5F9H - chains A and E of the 12 polymer chains in the assembly; structure by X-ray diffraction, 3.10 A resolution.

Chain A (and E):
Protein: Probable ATP-dependent RNA helicase DDX58
Source organism: Homo sapiens
Notes: EC 3.6.4.13; chain E of this document is another copy of the same molecule, construct and numbering; everything in this record applies to it too
Reference sequence: O95786 (DDX58_HUMAN); residue numbers follow UniProt; this construct covers 232-925
Sequence (695 residues; each row starts with the number of its first residue):
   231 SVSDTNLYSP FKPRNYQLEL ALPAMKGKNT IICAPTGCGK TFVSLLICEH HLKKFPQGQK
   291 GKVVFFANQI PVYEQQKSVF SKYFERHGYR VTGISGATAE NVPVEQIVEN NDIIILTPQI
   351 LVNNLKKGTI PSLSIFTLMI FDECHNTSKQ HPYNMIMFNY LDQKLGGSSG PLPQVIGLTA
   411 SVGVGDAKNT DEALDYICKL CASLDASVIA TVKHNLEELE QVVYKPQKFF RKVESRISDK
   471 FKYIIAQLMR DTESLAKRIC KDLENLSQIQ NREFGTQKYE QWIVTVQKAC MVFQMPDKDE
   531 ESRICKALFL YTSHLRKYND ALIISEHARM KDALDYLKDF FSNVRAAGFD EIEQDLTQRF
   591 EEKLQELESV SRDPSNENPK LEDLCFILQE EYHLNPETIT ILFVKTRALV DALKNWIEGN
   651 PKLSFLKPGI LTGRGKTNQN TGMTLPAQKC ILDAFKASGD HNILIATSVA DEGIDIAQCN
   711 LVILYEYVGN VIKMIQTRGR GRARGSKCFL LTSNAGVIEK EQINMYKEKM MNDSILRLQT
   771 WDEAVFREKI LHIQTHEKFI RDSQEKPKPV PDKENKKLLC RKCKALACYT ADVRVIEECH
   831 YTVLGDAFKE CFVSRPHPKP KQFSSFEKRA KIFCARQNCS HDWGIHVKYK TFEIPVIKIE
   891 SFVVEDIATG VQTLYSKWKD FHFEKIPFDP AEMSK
Unresolved in the structure: 231-240, 494-501, 578, 665-689, 795-796, 923-925 (chain E: 231-241, 468, 491-501, 575-578, 664-688, 796, 900, 923-925)
Differences from the reference sequence: expression tag (231)
Metal / ion sites: Mg2+ site 1: Pro-286, Gln-289; Mg2+ site 2 near Gln-349 (its only coordinating residue here); Zn2+: Cys-810, Cys-813, Cys-864, Cys-869
Ligand contacts: GTP (guanosine-5'-triphosphate): Arg-664, His-830, His-847, Phe-853, Lys-858, Lys-861, Asp-872, Gly-874, Ile-875, Val-886, Ile-887, Lys-888
UniProt features mapped onto this chain:
  - motif: Asp-372 to His-375 (DECH box)
  - binding site (ATP): Ala-264 to Thr-271
  - binding site (Zn(2+)): Cys-810, Cys-813, Cys-864, Cys-869
  - modified residue: Asn-495 (Microbial infection: Deamidated asparagine), Asn-549 (Microbial infection: Deamidated asparagine), Thr-770 (Phosphothreonine), Ser-854 (Phosphoserine), Ser-855 (Phosphoserine), Lys-858 (N6-acetyllysine), Lys-909 (N6-acetyllysine)
  - cross-link: Lys-812 (Glycyl lysine isopeptide (Lys-Gly) (interchain with G-Cter in ubiquitin))
  - natural variant: Cys-268 (C268F: In SGMRT2), Glu-373 (E373A: In SGMRT2)
  - mutagenesis: Lys-270 (K270A: No IRF3 signaling activity. Loss of dsRNA-induced ATPase activity. No effect on ds-RNA binding. Changed RIG-I signaling pathway), Asp-372 to His-375 (Loss of dsRNA-induced ATPase activity. No effect on ds-RNA binding. Changed RIG-I signaling pathway), Thr-409 to Ser-411 (Loss of dsRNA-induced ATPase activity. No effect on ds-RNA binding. Changed RIG-I signaling pathway), Asn-495 (N495Q: Complete loss of herpes simplex virus 1 UL37-mediated deamidation; when associated with Q-549), Asn-549 (N549Q: Complete loss of herpes simplex virus 1 UL37-mediated deamidation; when associated with Q-495), Phe-633 to Thr-636 (Loss of dsRNA-induced ATPase activity. Changed RIG-I signaling pathway), Thr-697 to Asp-701 (No effect on dsRNA-induced ATPase activity. Changed RIG-I signaling pathway), Gln-726 to Arg-730 (Loss of dsRNA-induced ATPase activity. Changed RIG-I signaling pathway), Lys-788 (K788R: Decreased polyubiquitination. Loss of function in RIG-I signaling pathway. Decreased ubiquitination and function in RIG-I signaling pathway without effect on RNA-binding ...), Lys-849 (K849R: Decreased ubiquitination and function in RIG-I signaling pathway without effect on RNA-binding; when associated with R-788, R-851, R-888, R-907 and R-909), Lys-851 (K851R: Decreased ubiquitination and function in RIG-I signaling pathway without effect on RNA-binding; when associated with R-788, R-849, R-888, R-907 and R-909), Lys-888 (K888R: Decreased ubiquitination and function in RIG-I signaling pathway without effect on RNA-binding; when associated with R-788, R-849, R-851, R-907 and R-909), 2 further mutagenesis entries in UniProt
From the paper describing this entry:
  - binding site for GTP: His-830, His-847, Lys-858, Lys-861, Val-886, Lys-888
  - mutagenesis - H830A: increased binding to Cap-1 HP RNA
  - mutagenesis - H830A: increased binding to 2'-O-methylated 5'ppp HP RNA
  - mutagenesis - H830A: increased signaling in response to Cap-1 dsRNA
  - mutagenesis - H830A: increased signaling in response to 5'ppp 2'O-Me HP RNA
  - mutagenesis - H830A: increased signaling in response to in the absence of RNA stimulation
  - mutagenesis - H830A: unchanged expression
  - specificity-determining residues: His-830
  - mutagenesis - H830A: unchanged signaling in response to 5'ppp
  - mutagenesis - H830A: increased signaling in response to Cap-0 dsRNA

Interface between chain A and chain E:
Pairs across the interface (48):
  Lys-418(A) with Phe-616(E)
  Asn-419(A) with Phe-616(E); Glu-620(E)
  Thr-420(A) with Glu-620(E), hydrogen bond; Leu-624(E)
  Asp-421(A) with His-623(E)
  Leu-446(A) with Arg-734(E)
  Glu-450(A) with Arg-734(E), salt bridge
  Gln-451(A) with Glu-447(E), hydrogen bond
  Tyr-454(A) with Glu-447(E)
  Lys-455(A) with Gln-457(E)
  Gln-457(A) with Lys-455(E), hydrogen bond; Met-755(E)
  Lys-458(A) with Met-755(E)
  Phe-459(A) with Met-755(E); Lys-759(E)
  Phe-460(A) with Gln-752(E)
  Arg-461(A) with Tyr-756(E)
  Lys-462(A) with Glu-749(E)
  Phe-616(A) with Lys-418(E); Asn-419(E); Tyr-756(E)
  Glu-620(A) with Asn-419(E); Thr-420(E), hydrogen bond
  Glu-621(A) with Lys-759(E), salt bridge
  His-623(A) with Arg-767(E), hydrogen bond
  Leu-624(A) with Thr-420(E); Asp-763(E); Arg-767(E)
  Arg-734(A) with Glu-447(E); Glu-450(E), salt bridge
  Lys-737(A) with Lys-759(E); Asp-763(E), salt bridge
  Phe-739(A) with Tyr-756(E), hydrophobic
  Gln-752(A) with Phe-460(E); Ile-748(E); Gln-752(E)
  Met-755(A) with Lys-458(E); Phe-459(E)
  Tyr-756(A) with Arg-461(E); Phe-616(E); Phe-739(E), hydrophobic
  Lys-759(A) with Phe-459(E); Glu-621(E), salt bridge; Lys-737(E)
  Asp-763(A) with Leu-624(E)
  Arg-767(A) with His-623(E), hydrogen bond (side chain-backbone); Leu-624(E)
Interface residues without a listed pair, chain A (31 interface residues in all): Glu-447, Ile-748
Interface residues without a listed pair, chain E (30 interface residues in all): Leu-446, Gln-451, Tyr-454

In short:
The interface between chain A and chain E involves 31 residues on one side and 30 on the other; the contacts
include 6 hydrogen bonds and 5 salt bridges. Polar contacts include Glu-450(A)/Arg-734(E),
Glu-621(A)/Lys-759(E) and Lys-737(A)/Asp-763(E). The paper reports a binding site for GTP at His-830(A),
His-847(A) and Lys-858(A) among others; H830A of chain A increases binding to Cap-1 HP RNA.
Both chains are Probable ATP-dependent RNA helicase DDX58 (Homo sapiens). Entry 5F9H (Crystal structure of
RIG-I helicase-RD in complex with 24-mer 5' triphosphate hairpin RNA) was determined by X-ray diffraction
together with 5F98 and 5F9F from the same study.
